PDB entry 8ZDJ | electron microscopy, 3.74 A resolution | chains n and o of the 42 polymer chains in the assembly

== Chain n (and o) ==
Protein: Terminator Protein (gp12)
Organism: Mycolicibacterium smegmatis MC2 155
Notes: chain o of this document is another copy of the same molecule, construct and numbering; everything in this record applies to it too
Chain sequence (165 residues; row label = number of the first residue in the row):
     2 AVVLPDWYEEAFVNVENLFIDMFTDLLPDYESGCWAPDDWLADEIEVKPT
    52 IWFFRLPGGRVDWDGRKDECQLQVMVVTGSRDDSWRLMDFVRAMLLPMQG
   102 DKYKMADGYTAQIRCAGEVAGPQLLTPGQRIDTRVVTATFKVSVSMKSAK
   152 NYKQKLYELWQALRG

== Chain n / chain o interface ==
Residue-residue contacts - 65 pairs, chain n then chain o:
  Asp22(n) with Arg165(o)
  Asp26(n) with Leu160(o); Leu164(o); Arg165(o), salt bridge
  Leu27(n) with Pro6(o); Trp8(o), hydrophobic; Leu157(o), hydrophobic; Leu160(o), hydrophobic
  Leu28(n) with Leu5(o), hydrophobic
  Tyr31(n) with Ala2(o), hydrogen bond (side chain-backbone); Val3(o); Val4(o), hydrogen bond (side chain-backbone)
  Arg82(n) with Asn15(o); Glu17(o), salt bridge; Asn18(o), hydrogen bond
  Asp84(n) with Ala2(o); Val3(o)
  Trp86(n) with Glu17(o); Arg56(o)
  Arg87(n) with Val3(o), hydrogen bond (side chain-backbone); Leu5(o)
  Leu88(n) with Val3(o), hydrophobic; Leu5(o), hydrophobic
  Asp90(n) with Tyr9(o), hydrogen bond; Glu11(o); Ala12(o); Phe13(o), hydrogen bond (side chain-backbone)
  Phe91(n) with Pro6(o); Tyr9(o), hydrogen bond (backbone-side chain)
  Arg93(n) with Phe13(o); Arg56(o); Val62(o); Asp69(o), salt bridge
  Ala94(n) with Tyr9(o); Trp64(o), hydrophobic
  Met95(n) with Tyr9(o), hydrophobic; Tyr153(o), hydrophobic; Leu157(o), hydrophobic
  Leu97(n) with Phe13(o), hydrophobic; Val62(o), hydrophobic; Trp64(o), hydrophobic
  Pro98(n) with Trp64(o); Asn152(o); Lys154(o)
  Met99(n) with Leu157(o), hydrophobic
  Gln100(n) with Lys154(o)
  Asp102(n) with Lys154(o), salt bridge; Tyr158(o)
  Lys103(n) with Tyr158(o), hydrogen bond (backbone-side chain); Trp161(o), hydrogen bond (backbone-side chain)
  Tyr104(n) with Leu157(o); Trp161(o); Arg165(o)
  Lys105(n) with Trp161(o); Arg165(o), hydrogen bond (backbone-side chain)
  Met106(n) with Arg165(o)
  Ala107(n) with Arg165(o)
  Glu119(n) with Val62(o)
  Gly122(n) with Pro58(o)
  Pro123(n) with Arg56(o)
  Gln124(n) with Arg56(o); Pro58(o)
  Leu125(n) with Trp36(o), hydrophobic
  Pro128(n) with Trp36(o), hydrophobic
  Arg135(n) with Trp36(o)
Other interface residues (no listed pair), chain n (38 interface residues in all): Pro50, Thr79, Asp83, Gly101, Thr111, Ala121
Other interface residues (no listed pair), chain o (33 interface residues in all): Cys35, Leu57, Gly59, Arg61, Gly166

== Overview ==
The interface between chain n and chain o involves 38 residues on one side and 33 on the other, with 10
hydrogen bonds and 4 salt bridges. Polar contacts include Asp26(n)-Arg165(o), Arg82(n)-Glu17(o) and
Arg93(n)-Asp69(o).
Both chains are Terminator Protein (gp12) (Mycolicibacterium smegmatis MC2 155). Entry 8ZDJ (Cryo-EM structure
of Mycobacteriophage Douge genome-packed connector (gp5, gp9, gp10, gp12 and gp13)) was determined by electron
microscopy together with 8ZDK, 8ZDL, 8ZDO and 8ZDQ from the same study.
